Entry 8PM2 (electron microscopy, 2.92 A resolution); this record covers chains B and N of the 5 polymer chains in the assembly.

# Chain B
Protein: Guanine nucleotide-binding protein G(I)/G(S)/G(T) subunit beta-1
From: Homo sapiens
UniProtKB: P62873 (GBB1_HUMAN); residue numbers follow UniProt; this construct covers 2-340
Sequence (340 residues; each row starts with the number of its first residue):
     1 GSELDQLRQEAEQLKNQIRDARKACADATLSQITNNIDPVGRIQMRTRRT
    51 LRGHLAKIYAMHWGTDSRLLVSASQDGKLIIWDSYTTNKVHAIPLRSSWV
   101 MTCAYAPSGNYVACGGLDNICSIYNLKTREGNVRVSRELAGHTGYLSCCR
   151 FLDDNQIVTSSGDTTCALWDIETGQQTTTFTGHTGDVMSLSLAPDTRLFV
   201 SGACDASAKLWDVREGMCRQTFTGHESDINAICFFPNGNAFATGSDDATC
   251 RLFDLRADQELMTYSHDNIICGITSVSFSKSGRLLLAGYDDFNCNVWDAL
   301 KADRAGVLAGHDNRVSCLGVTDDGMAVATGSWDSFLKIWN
Disordered / not traced: 1-5
Differences from the reference sequence: expression tag (1)
Curated features (UniProtKB/Swiss-Prot):
  - modified residue: Ser2 (N-acetylserine), His266 (Phosphohistidine)
  - natural variant: Leu30 (L30F: In MRD42; uncertain significance), Arg52 (R52G: In MRD42), Gly64 (G64V: In MRD42), Asp76 (D76E: In MRD42; D76G: In MRD42), Gly77 (G77S: In MRD42), Lys78 (K78R: In MRD42), Ile80 (I80N: In MRD42; I80T: In MRD42), His91 (H91R: In MRD42; uncertain significance), Ala92 (A92T: In MRD42), Pro94 (P94S: In MRD42), Leu95 (L95P: In MRD42), Arg96 (R96L: In MRD42), 5 further natural variant entries in UniProt

# Chain N
Protein: Nanobody 35
From: Lama glama
Notes: antibody fragment or engineered binder
Sequence (156 residues; each row starts with the number of its first residue; numbers below 1 keep their minus sign (Met-21 is residue -21)):
   -21 MKYLLPTAAAGLLLLAAQPAMAQVQLQESGGGLVQPGGSLRLSCAASGFT
    29 FSNYKMNWVRQAPGKGLEWVSDISQSGASISYTGSVKGRFTISRDNAKNT
    79 LYLQMNSLKPEDTAVYYCARCPAPFTRDCFDVTSTTYAYRGQGTQVTVSS
   129 HHHHHH
Disordered / not traced: -21 to 0, 127-134
Disulfides: Cys22-Cys96, Cys99-Cys107

# Interface between chain B and chain N
Contacting residue pairs (15; chain B residue first):
  Cys204(B) with Tyr117(N), hydrogen bond (backbone-side chain)
  Asp205(B) with Ala116(N)
  Thr223(B) with Gln1(N)
  Glu226(B) with Val2(N); Gly26(N); Phe27(N); Thr28(N); Tyr32(N), hydrogen bond; Arg98(N), hydrogen bond (backbone-side chain)
  Ser227(B) with Pro100(N), hydrogen bond (side chain-backbone); Tyr117(N)
  Asp228(B) with Tyr117(N), hydrogen bond
  Asp246(B) with Pro102(N)
  Asp247(B) with Tyr32(N)
  Ile270(B) with Phe103(N)
Also at the interface, not in a pair above, chain B (12 interface residues in all): Thr184, Ala206, His225
Also at the interface, not in a pair above, chain N (14 interface residues in all): Ala101, Thr114

# Summary
Chain B and chain N form an interface of 12 and 14 residues respectively; the contacts include 5 hydrogen
bonds. Polar contacts include Cys204(B)-Tyr117(N), Glu226(B)-Tyr32(N) and Glu226(B)-Arg98(N).
Chain B is Guanine nucleotide-binding protein G(I)/G(S)/G(T) subunit beta-1 (Homo sapiens) and chain N is
Nanobody 35 (Lama glama); the structure, Structure of the murine trace amine-associated receptor TAAR7f bound
to N,N-dimethylcyclohexylamine (DMCH) in complex with mini-Gs ..., was determined by electron microscopy.
